PDB entry 7V69 | electron microscopy, 3.40 A resolution | chains A and S of the 5 polymer chains in the assembly

== Chain A ==
Molecule: Guanine nucleotide-binding protein G(i) subunit alpha-1
From: Homo sapiens
Reference sequence: P63096 (GNAI1_HUMAN); numbering as in UniProt (aligned over 1-354)
Amino-acid sequence (356 residues; row label = number of the first residue in the row; numbers below 1 keep their minus sign (Gly-1 is residue -1)):
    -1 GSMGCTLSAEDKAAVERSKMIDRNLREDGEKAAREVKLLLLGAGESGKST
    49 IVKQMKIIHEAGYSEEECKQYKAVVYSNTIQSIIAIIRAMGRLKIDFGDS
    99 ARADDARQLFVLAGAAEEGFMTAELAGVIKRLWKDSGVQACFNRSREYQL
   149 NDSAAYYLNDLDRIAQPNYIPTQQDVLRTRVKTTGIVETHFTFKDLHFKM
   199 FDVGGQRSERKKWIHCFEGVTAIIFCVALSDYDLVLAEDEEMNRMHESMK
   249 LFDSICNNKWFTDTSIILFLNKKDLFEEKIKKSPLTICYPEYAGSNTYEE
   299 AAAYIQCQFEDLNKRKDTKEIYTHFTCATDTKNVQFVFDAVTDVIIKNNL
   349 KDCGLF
Not modelled in the structure: -1 to 2, 55-181, 233-239
Sequence notes: expression tag (-1 to 0)
Swiss-Prot annotation at these positions:
  - region: Lys35 to Thr48 (G1 motif), Asp173 to Thr181 (G2 motif), Phe196 to Arg205 (G3 motif), Ile265 to Asp272 (G4 motif), Thr324 to Thr329 (G5 motif)
  - binding site (GTP): Glu43 to Thr48, Ser151, Leu175 to Thr181, Asp200 to Gln204, Asn269 to Asp272, Ala326
  - binding site (Mg(2+)): Ser47, Thr181
  - modified residue: Arg178 (ADP-ribosylarginine), Gln204 (Deamidated glutamine), Cys351 (ADP-ribosylcysteine)
  - lipidation: Gly2 (N-myristoyl glycine), Cys3 (S-palmitoyl cysteine)
  - natural variant: Gly40 (G40C: In NEDHISB; G40R: In NEDHISB), Gly45 (G45D: In NEDHISB), Thr48 (T48I: In NEDHISB; T48K: In NEDHISB), Gln52 (Q52P: In NEDHISB), Ser75 (deletion: In NEDHISB; uncertain significance), Gln172 (deletion: In NEDHISB), Asp173 (D173V: In NEDHISB), Glu186 to Phe189 (deletion: In NEDHISB; uncertain significance), Cys224 (C224Y: In NEDHISB), Lys270 (K270N: In NEDHISB; K270R: In NEDHISB), Asp272 (D272G: In NEDHISB), Ala326 (A326P: In NEDHISB), 1 further natural variant entry in UniProt
  - mutagenesis: Gly42 (G42R: Abolishes switch to an activated conformation and dissociation from beta and gamma subunits upon GTP binding. Abolishes interaction with RGS family members), Glu116 (E116L: Enhances interaction (inactive GDP-bound) with RGS14), Gln147 (Q147L: Enhances interaction (inactive GDP-bound) with RGS14), Glu245 (E245L: Enhances interaction (inactive GDP-bound) with RGS14)

== Chain S ==
Molecule: scFv16
From: Homo sapiens
Notes: antibody fragment or engineered binder
Amino-acid sequence (259 residues; each row starts with the number of its first residue; note: 2 numbers in that range are skipped by the numbering (no residue carries them; nothing is unmodelled there); a row labelled like 121A-121N holds insertion residues (121A, then the next letters in order)):
     1 DVQLVESGGGLVQPGGSRKLSCSASGFAFSSFGMHWVRQAPEKGLEWVAY
    51 ISSGSGTIYYADTVKGRFTISRDDPKNTLFLQMTSLRSEDTAMYYCVRSI
   101 YYYGSSPFDFWGQGTTLTVSS
121A-121N GGGGSGGGGSGGGG
   124 SDIVMTQATSSVPVTPGESVSISCRSSKSLLHSNGNTYLYWFLQRPGQSP
   174 QLLIYRMSNLASGVPDRFSGSGSGTAFTLTISRLEAEDVGVYYCMQHLEY
   224 PLTFGAGTKLELKAAAHHHHHHHH
Not modelled in the structure: 1, 121A-121N, 236-247

== Interface between chain A and chain S ==
Contacting residue pairs (24):
  Thr4(A) - His155(S)
  Ser6(A) - His155(S)  hydrogen bond
  Ser6(A) - Asn157(S)  hydrogen bond
  Ser6(A) - Tyr161(S)  hydrogen bond
  Ala7(A) - His220(S)
  Ala7(A) - Leu221(S)  hydrogen bond (backbone-backbone)
  Glu8(A) - Tyr101(S)
  Glu8(A) - Pro107(S)
  Glu8(A) - Tyr161(S)
  Glu8(A) - Tyr163(S)  hydrogen bond
  Glu8(A) - Arg179(S)  salt bridge
  Glu8(A) - His220(S)
  Asp9(A) - Asn157(S)  hydrogen bond
  Asp9(A) - Tyr161(S)  hydrogen bond
  Ala11(A) - Tyr101(S)  hydrophobic
  Ala12(A) - Tyr101(S)
  Glu14(A) - Ser52(S)
  Glu14(A) - Ser53(S)
  Arg15(A) - Ser31(S)  hydrogen bond
  Arg15(A) - Ile100(S)
  Arg15(A) - Tyr101(S)
  Arg15(A) - Tyr102(S)
  Met18(A) - Ser53(S)
  Met18(A) - Gly56(S)
Interface residues without a listed pair, chain A (11 interface residues in all): Leu5
Interface residues without a listed pair, chain S (20 interface residues in all): Tyr50, Thr57, Asn159, Glu222, Tyr223

== In short ==
11 residues of chain A face 20 of chain S across their interface, with 8 hydrogen bonds and 1 salt bridge.
Polar contacts include Glu8(A)-Arg179(S), Ser6(A)-His155(S) and Ser6(A)-Asn157(S). From UniProt: 24
GTP-binding residues, Mg2+-binding residues Ser47(A) and Thr181(A) and 4 mutagenesis sites on chain A.
Here chain A is Guanine nucleotide-binding protein G(i) subunit alpha-1 and chain S is scFv16, both from Homo
sapiens. Entry 7V69 (Cryo-EM structure of a class A GPCR-G protein complex) was determined by electron
microscopy (same publication as 7V68 and 7V6A).
